PDB entry 7QNQ | X-ray diffraction, 1.89 A resolution | chains B and C of the 4 polymer chains in the assembly

# Chain B (and C)
Name: Auxiliary relaxosome protein
Source organism: Bacillus subtilis subsp. natto
Notes: chain C of this document is another copy of the same molecule, construct and numbering; everything in this record applies to it too
Reference sequence: E9RJ22 (E9RJ22_BACNA); numbering as in UniProt (aligned over 1-147)
Chain sequence (149 residues; row label = number of the first residue in the row; numbers below 1 keep their minus sign (Gly-1 is residue -1)):
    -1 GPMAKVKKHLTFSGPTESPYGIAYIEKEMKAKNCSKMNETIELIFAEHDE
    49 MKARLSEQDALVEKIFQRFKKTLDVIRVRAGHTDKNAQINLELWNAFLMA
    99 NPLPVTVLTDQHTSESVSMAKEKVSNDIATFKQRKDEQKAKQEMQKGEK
Not modelled in the structure: -1 to 54, 130-147 (chain C: -1 to 53, 130-147)
Sequence notes: expression tag (-1 to 0)
Metal / ion sites: Mg2+ site 1: Asn88 (shared with 1 residue of chain A; Asn88(C) of chain C; 1 residue of chain D); Mg2+ site 2: Asn99 (shared with 1 residue of chain F)

# Interface between chain B and chain C
Residue-residue contacts - 64 pairs, chain B then chain C:
  Glu55(B) with Gln56(C)
  Leu59(B) with Gln56(C); Val60(C), hydrophobic
  Lys62(B) with Gln56(C); Asp57(C), salt bridge; Val60(C)
  Ile63(B) with Val60(C), hydrophobic; Ile63(C), hydrophobic
  Arg66(B) with Val60(C); Glu61(C), salt bridge; Phe64(C)
  Phe67(B) with Ile63(C); Phe64(C), hydrophobic; Phe67(C), hydrophobic; Leu71(C), hydrophobic
  Thr70(B) with Phe64(C)
  Val73(B) with Arg75(C)
  Ile74(B) with Ile74(C), hydrophobic; Arg75(C)
  Arg77(B) with Arg75(C), hydrogen bond (side chain-backbone); Ala78(C); Gly79(C); Asp82(C)
  Thr81(B) with Thr81(C); Asp82(C)
  Asn84(B) with Ala85(C); Leu89(C)
  Ile87(B) with Leu89(C), hydrophobic
  Asn88(B) with Asn88(C), hydrogen bond; Trp92(C), hydrogen bond
  Leu89(B) with Lys119(C)
  Glu90(B) with Leu106(C); Thr107(C), hydrogen bond
  Leu91(B) with Leu89(C), hydrophobic; Trp92(C), hydrophobic; Leu96(C), hydrophobic
  Trp92(B) with Trp92(C)
  Asn93(B) with Val105(C), hydrogen bond (side chain-backbone); Leu106(C); Thr107(C); His110(C), hydrogen bond (side chain-backbone); Thr111(C); Ser112(C), hydrogen bond (side chain-backbone); Val115(C)
  Ala94(B) with Leu101(C); Thr104(C); Val105(C), hydrogen bond (backbone-backbone)
  Phe95(B) with Trp92(C), hydrophobic; Phe95(C), hydrophobic; Leu101(C)
  Leu96(B) with Ser112(C); Ser114(C)
  Met97(B) with His110(C); Ser112(C)
  Ala98(B) with Leu101(C), hydrophobic
  Asn99(B) with Leu101(C)
  Leu101(B) with Ser114(C)
  Thr104(B) with Ser114(C), hydrogen bond; Met117(C)
  Leu106(B) with Met117(C); Lys121(C)
  Thr107(B) with Lys121(C), hydrogen bond
  Asp108(B) with Lys121(C)
  Phe129(B) with His80(C)
Also at the interface, not in a pair above, chain B (32 interface residues in all): His80
Also at the interface, not in a pair above, chain C (37 interface residues in all): Leu59, Gln86, Ala118

# Overview
The interface between chain B and chain C involves 32 residues on one side and 37 on the other, with 10
hydrogen bonds and 2 salt bridges. Polar contacts include Lys62(B)-Asp57(C), Arg66(B)-Glu61(C) and
Arg77(B)-Arg75(C).
Both chains are Auxiliary relaxosome protein (Bacillus subtilis subsp. natto). Entry 7QNQ (Structure of the
Aux2 relaxosome protein of plasmid pLS20) was determined by X-ray diffraction (same publication as 7NUV).
